PDB entry 9CXB | electron microscopy, 3.33 A resolution | chains B and J of the 7 polymer chains in the assembly

Chain B:
Name: Gamma-aminobutyric acid receptor subunit alpha-1
Organism: Homo sapiens
UniProt: P14867 (GBRA1_HUMAN); residues 1-429 here correspond to UniProt positions 28-456 (UniProt number = residue number + 27)
Amino-acid sequence (429 residues; row label = number of the first residue in the row):
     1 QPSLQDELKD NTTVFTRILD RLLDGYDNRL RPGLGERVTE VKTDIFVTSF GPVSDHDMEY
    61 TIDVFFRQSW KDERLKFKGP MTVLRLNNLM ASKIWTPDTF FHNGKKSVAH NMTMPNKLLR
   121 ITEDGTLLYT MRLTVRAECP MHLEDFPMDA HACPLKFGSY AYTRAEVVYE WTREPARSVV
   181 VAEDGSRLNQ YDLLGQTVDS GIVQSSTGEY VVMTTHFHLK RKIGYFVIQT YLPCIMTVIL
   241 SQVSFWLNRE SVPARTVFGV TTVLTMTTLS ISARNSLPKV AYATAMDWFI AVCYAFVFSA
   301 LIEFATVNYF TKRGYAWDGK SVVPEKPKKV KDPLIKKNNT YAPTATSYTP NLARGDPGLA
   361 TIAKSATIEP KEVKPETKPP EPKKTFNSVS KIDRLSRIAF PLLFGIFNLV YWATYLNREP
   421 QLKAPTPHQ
Not modelled in the structure: 1-9, 313-387, 418-429
Disulfide bonds: C139-C153
Covalent attachments: glycan linked to N111
Residues lining bound ligands: gamma-amino-butanoic acid (ABU): F65, R67, L118, T130
Swiss-Prot annotation at these positions:
  - binding site (4-aminobutanoate): R67, T130
  - binding site (3alpha-hydroxy-5alpha-pregnan-11,20-dione): W246
  - glycosylation (N-linked (GlcNAc...) asparagine): N11, N111

Chain J:
Name: IgG2b Fab_1F4 Heavy Chain
Organism: Mus musculus
Amino-acid sequence (454 residues; numbered 1 to 454; the number before each row is that of its first residue):
     1 EVQLQQSGAE LVKPGASVKL SCTASGFNIK DTYMYWVKQR PEQGLEWIGR IDPANGDTKY
    61 DPKFQGKATI TTDTFSNTAY LQLSSLTSED TAVYYCARKG LRWAMDYWGQ GTSVTVSTAK
   121 TTPPSVYPLA PGCGDTTGSS VTLGCLVKGY FPESVTVTWN SGSLSSSVHT FPALLQSGLY
   181 TMSSSVTVPS STWPSQTVTC SVAHPASSTT VDKKLEPSGP ISTINPCPPC KECHKCPAPN
   241 LEGGPSVFIF PPNIKDVLMI SLTPKVTCVV VDVSEDDPDV QISWFVNNVE VHTAQTQTHR
   301 EDYNSTIRVV STLPIQHQDW MSGKEFKCKV NNKDLPSPIE RTISKIKGLV RAPQVYILPP
   361 PAEQLSRKDV SLTCLVVGFN PGDISVEWTS NGHTEENYKD TAPVLDSDGS YFIYSKLNMK
   421 TSKWEKTDSF SCNVRHEGLK NYYLKKTISR SPGK
Not modelled in the structure: 1, 118-454
Disulfide bonds: C22-C96

Chain B / chain J interface:
Contacting residue pairs (11; chain B residue first):
  K71(B) - D31(J)  salt bridge
  E170(B) - R102(J)
  E170(B) - W103(J)
  W171(B) - W103(J)  hydrogen bond (backbone-side chain)
  T172(B) - Y33(J)  hydrogen bond (backbone-side chain)
  T172(B) - W103(J)
  R173(B) - W103(J)
  E174(B) - Y35(J)
  E174(B) - R50(J)  salt bridge
  R177(B) - R50(J)
  I202(B) - R102(J)
Other interface residues (no listed pair), chain B (10 interface residues in all): K42, S200

Overview:
Chain B and chain J form an interface of 10 and 6 residues respectively; the contacts include 2 hydrogen bonds
and 2 salt bridges. Polar contacts include K71(B)-D31(J), E174(B)-R50(J) and W171(B)-W103(J). Chain B binds
gamma-amino-butanoic acid.
Chain B is Gamma-aminobutyric acid receptor subunit alpha-1 (Homo sapiens) and chain J is IgG2b Fab_1F4 Heavy
Chain (Mus musculus); the structure, Native human GABAA receptor of beta2-alpha1-beta1-alpha2-gamma2 assembly,
was determined by electron microscopy (same publication as 9CRS, 9CRV, 9CSB, 9CT0, 9CTJ, 9CTP and 6 further
entries).
